8Y85 - chains A and B; structure by electron microscopy, 2.73 A resolution.

Chain A (and B):
Name: Anion exchange protein 3
Organism: Homo sapiens
Notes: chain B of this document is another copy of the same molecule, construct and numbering; everything in this record applies to it too
UniProt: P48751 (B3A3_HUMAN); residues 1-1232 here = UniProt positions 1-1232
Amino-acid sequence (1232 residues; row label = number of the first residue in the row):
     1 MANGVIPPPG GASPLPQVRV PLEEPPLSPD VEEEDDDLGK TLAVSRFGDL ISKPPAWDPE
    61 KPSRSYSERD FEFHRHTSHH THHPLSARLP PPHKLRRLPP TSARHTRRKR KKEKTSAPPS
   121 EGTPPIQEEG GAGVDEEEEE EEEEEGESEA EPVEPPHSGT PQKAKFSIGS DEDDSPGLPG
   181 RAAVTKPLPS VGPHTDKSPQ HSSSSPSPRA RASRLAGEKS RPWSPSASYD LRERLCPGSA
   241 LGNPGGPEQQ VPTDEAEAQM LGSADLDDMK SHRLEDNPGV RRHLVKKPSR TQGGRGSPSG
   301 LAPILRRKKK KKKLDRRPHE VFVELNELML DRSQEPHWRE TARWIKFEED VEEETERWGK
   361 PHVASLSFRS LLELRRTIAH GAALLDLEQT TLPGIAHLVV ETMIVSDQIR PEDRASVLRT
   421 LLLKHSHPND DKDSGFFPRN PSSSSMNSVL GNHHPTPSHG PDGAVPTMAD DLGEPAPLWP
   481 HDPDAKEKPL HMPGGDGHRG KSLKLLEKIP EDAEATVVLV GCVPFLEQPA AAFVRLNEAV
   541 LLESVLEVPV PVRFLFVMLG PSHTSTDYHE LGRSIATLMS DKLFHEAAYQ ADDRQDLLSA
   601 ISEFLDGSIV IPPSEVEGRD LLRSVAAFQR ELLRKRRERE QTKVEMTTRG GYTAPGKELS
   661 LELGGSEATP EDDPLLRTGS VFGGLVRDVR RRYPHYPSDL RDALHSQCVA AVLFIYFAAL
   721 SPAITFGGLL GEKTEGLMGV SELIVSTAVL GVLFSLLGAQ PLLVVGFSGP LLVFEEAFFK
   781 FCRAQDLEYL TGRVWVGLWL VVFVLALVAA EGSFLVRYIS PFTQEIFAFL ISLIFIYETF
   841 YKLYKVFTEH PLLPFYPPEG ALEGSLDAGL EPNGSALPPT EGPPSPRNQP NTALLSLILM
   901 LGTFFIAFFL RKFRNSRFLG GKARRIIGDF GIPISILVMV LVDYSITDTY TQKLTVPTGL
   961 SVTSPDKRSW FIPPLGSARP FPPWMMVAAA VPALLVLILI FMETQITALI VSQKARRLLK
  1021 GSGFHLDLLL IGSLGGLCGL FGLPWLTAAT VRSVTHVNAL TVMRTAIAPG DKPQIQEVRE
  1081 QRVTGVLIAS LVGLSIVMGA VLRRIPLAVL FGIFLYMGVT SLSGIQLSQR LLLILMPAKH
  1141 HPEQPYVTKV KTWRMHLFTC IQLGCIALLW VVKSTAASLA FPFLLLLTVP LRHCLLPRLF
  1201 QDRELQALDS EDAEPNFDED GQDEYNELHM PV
Not modelled in the structure: 1-672, 860-883, 1211-1232
Curated features (UniProtKB/Swiss-Prot):
  - modified residue: S167 (Phosphoserine), S170 (Phosphoserine), S175 (Phosphoserine), S198 (Phosphoserine), R295 (Omega-N-methylarginine)
  - lipidation: C1165 (S-palmitoyl cysteine)
  - natural variant: R343 (R343H: In SQT7), R573 (R573C: In SQT7; uncertain significance), R594 (R594W: In SQT7; uncertain significance), E825 (E825D: In SQT7; uncertain significance), R925 (R925H: In SQT7; uncertain significance)
Residues lining bound ligands:
  - 4KU (2,2'-ethane-1,2-diylbis{5-[(sulfanylmethyl)amino]benzenesulfonic acid}): P722, T725, F726, G769, P770, L772, V773, I834, F835, E838, K842, K1173, S1178, F1181
  - bicarbonate ion (BCT): I831, A1049, T1050, V1051, R1052
What the authors report for this chain:
  - binding site for 4KU: T725, F726, L772, V773, E838, K842, S1178
  - disease-associated variants - R925H (citing earlier work)

How chain A and chain B interact:
Pairs across the interface (27):
  L852(A) - N891(B)
  L852(A) - D948(B)
  F855(A) - P858(B)  hydrophobic
  Y856(A) - Y856(B)
  Y856(A) - N891(B)
  P858(A) - F855(B)  hydrophobic
  E859(A) - F855(B)
  N891(A) - L852(B)
  N891(A) - Y856(B)
  N891(A) - N891(B)  hydrogen bond (backbone-side chain)
  L894(A) - I898(B)  hydrophobic
  I898(A) - L894(B)  hydrophobic
  I898(A) - I898(B)  hydrophobic
  R917(A) - M1136(B)
  R917(A) - P1137(B)
  R917(A) - H1140(B)
  F918(A) - L1135(B)  hydrophobic
  F918(A) - M1136(B)  hydrophobic
  L919(A) - L1135(B)
  L919(A) - P1137(B)
  D948(A) - L852(B)
  L1135(A) - F918(B)  hydrophobic
  L1135(A) - L919(B)
  M1136(A) - F918(B)  hydrophobic
  P1137(A) - R917(B)
  P1137(A) - L919(B)
  H1140(A) - R917(B)
Also at the interface, not in a pair above, chain A (24 interface residues in all): L853, P854, P890, L895, L897, R924, T949, L1132
Also at the interface, not in a pair above, chain B (23 interface residues in all): L853, P854, P890, L895, L897, R924, T949, L1132

Summary:
Chain A and chain B form an interface of 24 and 23 residues respectively, with 1 hydrogen bond. Its one
hydrogen-bonded contact is N891(A)-N891(B). Ligands of chain A: bicarbonate ion and compound 4KU. The paper
reports a binding site for 4KU at T725(A), F726(A) and L772(A) among others.
Both chains are Anion exchange protein 3 (Homo sapiens). Entry 8Y85 (Human AE3 with NaHCO3- and DIDS) was
determined by electron microscopy together with 8Y86, 8Y8K and 8ZLE from the same study.
